PDB entry 6RJ5 | X-ray diffraction, 1.89 A resolution | chains A and B

# Chain A (and B)
Molecule: D-3-phosphoglycerate dehydrogenase
From: Homo sapiens
Notes: EC 1.1.1.95, 1.1.1.399, 1.1.1.37; chain B of this document is another copy of the same molecule, construct and numbering; everything in this record applies to it too
UniProtKB: O43175 (SERA_HUMAN); residues 3-314 here correspond to UniProt positions 4-315 (UniProt number = residue number + 1)
Amino-acid sequence (314 residues; numbered 1 to 314; the number before each row is that of its first residue):
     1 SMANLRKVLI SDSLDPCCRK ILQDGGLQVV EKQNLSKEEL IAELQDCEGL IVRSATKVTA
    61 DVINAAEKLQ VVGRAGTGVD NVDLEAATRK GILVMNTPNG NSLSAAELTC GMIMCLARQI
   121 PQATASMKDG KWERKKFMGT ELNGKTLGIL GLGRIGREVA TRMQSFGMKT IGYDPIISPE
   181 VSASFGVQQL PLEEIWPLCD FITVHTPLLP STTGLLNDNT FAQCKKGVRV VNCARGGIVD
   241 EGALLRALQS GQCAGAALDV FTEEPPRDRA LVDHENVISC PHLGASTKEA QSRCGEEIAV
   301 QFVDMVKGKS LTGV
Unresolved in the structure: 1-4, 306-314 (chain B: 1-4, 307-314)
Differences from the reference sequence: expression tag (1-2)
Small-molecule neighbours: K5N (2-methyl-N-[(1R)-1-[4-(methylsulfonylcarbamoyl)phenyl]ethyl]-5-phenyl-pyrazole-3-carboxamide): Thr77, Pro98, Leu150, Gly151, Leu152, Gly153, Ile155, Tyr173, Asp174, Pro175, Ile176, Ile177, Leu192, His205, Thr206, Pro207, Leu209, Thr212, Leu215
Swiss-Prot annotation at these positions:
  - active site: Arg235, Glu264, His282 (Proton donor)
  - binding site (NAD(+)): Thr77, Arg154, Ile155, Asp174, Thr206, Cys233 to Arg235, Asp259, His282 to Ala285
  - modified residue: Ser13 (Phosphoserine), Lys20 (N6-acetyllysine), Lys57 (N6-acetyllysine), Thr77 (Phosphothreonine)
  - cross-link: Lys20 (Glycyl lysine isopeptide (Lys-Gly) (interchain with G-Cter in SUMO1))

# Chain A / chain B interface
Pairs across the interface (124):
  Leu103(A) - Glu141(B)
  Leu103(A) - Asn143(B)
  Ser104(A) - Arg118(B)  hydrogen bond (backbone-side chain)
  Ser104(A) - Glu141(B)  hydrogen bond
  Glu107(A) - Met114(B)
  Glu107(A) - Glu141(B)
  Glu107(A) - Leu142(B)  hydrogen bond (side chain-backbone)
  Glu107(A) - Asn143(B)  hydrogen bond (side chain-backbone)
  Glu107(A) - Phe166(B)
  Leu108(A) - Arg118(B)
  Cys110(A) - Phe166(B)  hydrophobic
  Gly111(A) - Met114(B)
  Met114(A) - Cys110(B)
  Met114(A) - Gly111(B)
  Met114(A) - Phe166(B)  hydrophobic
  Cys115(A) - Cys115(B)  hydrogen bond
  Cys115(A) - Ile120(B)  hydrophobic
  Arg118(A) - Ser104(B)  hydrogen bond (side chain-backbone)
  Arg118(A) - Leu108(B)
  Arg118(A) - Leu283(B)  hydrogen bond (side chain-backbone)
  Arg118(A) - Gly284(B)  hydrogen bond (side chain-backbone)
  Arg118(A) - Ser286(B)
  Arg118(A) - Thr287(B)
  Ile120(A) - Leu108(B)  hydrophobic
  Ile120(A) - Gly111(B)
  Ile120(A) - Met112(B)  hydrophobic
  Ile120(A) - Cys115(B)  hydrophobic
  Pro121(A) - Ile120(B)  hydrophobic
  Pro121(A) - Pro121(B)  hydrophobic
  Pro121(A) - Thr124(B)
  Ala123(A) - Ser279(B)
  Ala123(A) - Cys280(B)  hydrophobic
  Thr124(A) - Pro121(B)
  Thr124(A) - Ile278(B)
  Thr124(A) - Ser279(B)  hydrogen bond (side chain-backbone)
  Met127(A) - Phe261(B)  hydrophobic
  Met127(A) - Arg269(B)  hydrogen bond (backbone-side chain)
  Met127(A) - Val272(B)
  Met127(A) - Ser279(B)
  Met127(A) - Cys280(B)
  Met127(A) - Pro281(B)
  Lys128(A) - Val272(B)  hydrogen bond (side chain-backbone)
  Lys128(A) - Asp273(B)  hydrogen bond (side chain-backbone)
  Lys128(A) - His274(B)  hydrogen bond (side chain-backbone)
  Lys128(A) - Val277(B)
  Gly130(A) - Arg269(B)
  Trp132(A) - Phe261(B)  hydrophobic
  Trp132(A) - Glu264(B)
  Trp132(A) - Pro265(B)  hydrophobic
  Trp132(A) - Pro266(B)
  Trp132(A) - Pro281(B)  hydrophobic
  Trp132(A) - His282(B)
  Glu133(A) - Pro281(B)
  Arg134(A) - Pro281(B)  hydrogen bond (side chain-backbone)
  Arg134(A) - His282(B)  hydrogen bond (side chain-backbone)
  Arg134(A) - Leu283(B)
  Arg134(A) - Ser286(B)  hydrogen bond
  Phe137(A) - Leu283(B)  hydrophobic
  Met138(A) - Ser286(B)
  Met138(A) - Thr287(B)  hydrogen bond (side chain-backbone)
  Met138(A) - Lys288(B)
  Gly139(A) - Ser286(B)  hydrogen bond (backbone-backbone)
  Gly139(A) - Thr287(B)
  Gly139(A) - Lys288(B)  hydrogen bond (backbone-backbone)
  Thr140(A) - Thr287(B)
  Thr140(A) - Glu289(B)
  Glu141(A) - Leu103(B)
  Glu141(A) - Ser104(B)  hydrogen bond
  Glu141(A) - Glu107(B)
  Glu141(A) - Thr287(B)
  Glu141(A) - Glu289(B)  hydrogen bond (backbone-side chain)
  Glu141(A) - Ala290(B)
  Glu141(A) - Arg293(B)  salt bridge
  Leu142(A) - Glu107(B)  hydrogen bond (backbone-side chain)
  Asn143(A) - Leu103(B)
  Asn143(A) - Glu107(B)  hydrogen bond (backbone-side chain)
  Lys145(A) - Glu289(B)  salt bridge
  Arg162(A) - Ser165(B)  hydrogen bond (backbone-side chain)
  Arg162(A) - Phe166(B)
  Ser165(A) - Arg162(B)  hydrogen bond (side chain-backbone)
  Ser165(A) - Ser165(B)  hydrogen bond
  Phe166(A) - Cys110(B)  hydrophobic
  Phe166(A) - Arg162(B)
  Phe166(A) - Phe166(B)  hydrophobic
  Phe261(A) - Met127(B)  hydrophobic
  Glu264(A) - Trp132(B)
  Pro265(A) - Trp132(B)  hydrophobic
  Pro266(A) - Trp132(B)
  Arg269(A) - Met127(B)  hydrogen bond (side chain-backbone)
  Arg269(A) - Gly130(B)
  Val272(A) - Met127(B)
  Val272(A) - Lys128(B)  hydrogen bond (backbone-side chain)
  Asp273(A) - Lys128(B)
  His274(A) - Lys128(B)  hydrogen bond (backbone-side chain)
  Val277(A) - Lys128(B)  hydrogen bond (backbone-side chain)
  Ile278(A) - Ile120(B)  hydrophobic
  Ile278(A) - Thr124(B)
  Ser279(A) - Ala123(B)
  Ser279(A) - Thr124(B)  hydrogen bond (backbone-side chain)
  Ser279(A) - Met127(B)
  Cys280(A) - Ala123(B)  hydrophobic
  Cys280(A) - Met127(B)
  Pro281(A) - Ala123(B)
  Pro281(A) - Met127(B)  hydrophobic
  Pro281(A) - Trp132(B)
  Pro281(A) - Arg134(B)
  His282(A) - Trp132(B)
  His282(A) - Arg134(B)  hydrogen bond (backbone-side chain)
  Leu283(A) - Arg118(B)  hydrogen bond (backbone-side chain)
  Leu283(A) - Ala123(B)  hydrophobic
  Leu283(A) - Phe137(B)  hydrophobic
  Gly284(A) - Arg118(B)  hydrogen bond (backbone-side chain)
  Ser286(A) - Met138(B)
  Ser286(A) - Gly139(B)  hydrogen bond (backbone-backbone)
  Thr287(A) - Arg118(B)
  Thr287(A) - Met138(B)
  Thr287(A) - Gly139(B)
  Thr287(A) - Thr140(B)
  Thr287(A) - Glu141(B)
  Lys288(A) - Met138(B)
  Glu289(A) - Glu141(B)  hydrogen bond (side chain-backbone)
  Glu289(A) - Lys145(B)  salt bridge
  Gln291(A) - Met138(B)
  Arg293(A) - Glu141(B)  salt bridge
Also at the interface, not in a pair above, chain A (57 interface residues in all): Met112, Thr161, Glu275, Ala285, Ala290
Also at the interface, not in a pair above, chain B (60 interface residues in all): Arg53, Ser54, Lys131, Glu133, Thr161, Glu275, Ala285, Gln291

# Overview
57 residues of chain A and 60 residues of chain B are in contact; the contacts include 36 hydrogen bonds and 4
salt bridges. Among the polar pairs are Glu141(A)-Arg293(B), Lys145(A)-Glu289(B) and Ser104(A)-Arg118(B).
Ligands of chain A: compound K5N.
Chain A and chain B are both D-3-phosphoglycerate dehydrogenase (Homo sapiens); the structure, Crystal
structure of PHGDH in complex with compound 39, was determined by X-ray diffraction together with 6CWA, 6RIH,
6RJ2, 6RJ3 and 6RJ6 from the same study.
